2G3N - chains D and E of the 6 polymer chains in the assembly; structure by X-ray diffraction, 2.55 A resolution.

Chain D (and E):
Protein: Alpha-glucosidase
Organism: Sulfolobus solfataricus
Notes: EC 3.2.1.20; chain E of this document is another copy of the same molecule, construct and numbering; everything in this record applies to it too
Reference sequence: O59645 (AGLU_SULSO); numbering as in UniProt (aligned over 5-693)
Sequence (693 residues; numbered 1 to 693; the number before each row is that of its first residue):
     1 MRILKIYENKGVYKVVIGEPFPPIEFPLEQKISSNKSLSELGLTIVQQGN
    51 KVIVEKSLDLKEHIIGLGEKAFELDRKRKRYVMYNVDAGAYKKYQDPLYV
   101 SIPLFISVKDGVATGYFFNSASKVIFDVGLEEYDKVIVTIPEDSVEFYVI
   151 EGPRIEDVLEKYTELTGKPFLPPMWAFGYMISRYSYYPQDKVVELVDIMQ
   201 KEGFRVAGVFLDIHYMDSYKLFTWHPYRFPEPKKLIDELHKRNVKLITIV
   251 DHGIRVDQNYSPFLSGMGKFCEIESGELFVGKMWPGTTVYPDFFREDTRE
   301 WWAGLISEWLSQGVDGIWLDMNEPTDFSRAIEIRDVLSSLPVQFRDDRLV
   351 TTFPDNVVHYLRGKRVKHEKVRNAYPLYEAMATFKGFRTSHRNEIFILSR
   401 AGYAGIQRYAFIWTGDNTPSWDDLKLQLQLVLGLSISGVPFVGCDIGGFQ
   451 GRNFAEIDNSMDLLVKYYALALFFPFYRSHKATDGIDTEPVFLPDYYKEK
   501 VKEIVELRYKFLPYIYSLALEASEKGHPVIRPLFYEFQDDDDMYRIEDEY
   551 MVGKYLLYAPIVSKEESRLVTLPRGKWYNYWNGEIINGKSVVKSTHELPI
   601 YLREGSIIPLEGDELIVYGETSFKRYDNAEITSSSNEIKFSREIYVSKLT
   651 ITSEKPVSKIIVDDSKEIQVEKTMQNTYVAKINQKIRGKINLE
Disordered / not traced: 1-2
Construct notes: cloning artifact (1-4)

How chain D and chain E interact:
Residue-residue contacts (64; chain D residue first):
  L58(D) with K191(E)
  L60(D) with K191(E); E194(E); L195(E); I198(E), hydrophobic; F492(E)
  K61(D) with I198(E); E202(E), salt bridge; V491(E)
  F72(D) with R452(E)
  E73(D) with R452(E), salt bridge; I486(E)
  K77(D) with R452(E), hydrogen bond (backbone-side chain)
  R78(D) with R183(E); R452(E), hydrogen bond (backbone-side chain); T483(E); D484(E); G485(E); D487(E), salt bridge
  K79(D) with R452(E), hydrogen bond (side chain-backbone); D484(E), salt bridge
  K92(D) with A455(E)
  K93(D) with A455(E); I457(E), hydrogen bond (side chain-backbone)
  Y94(D) with R452(E); F454(E); I457(E); N459(E), hydrogen bond
  L130(D) with Y187(E), hydrogen bond (backbone-side chain); T483(E); D484(E)
  E131(D) with Y187(E), hydrogen bond (backbone-side chain); R228(E)
  E132(D) with Y187(E); R228(E), salt bridge
  Y133(D) with R183(E); S185(E); Y186(E); Y187(E); D487(E), hydrogen bond
  D134(D) with P188(E); K191(E)
  I333(D) with P341(E), hydrophobic
  V342(D) with V342(E), hydrophobic
  Q343(D) with V342(E); Q343(E), hydrogen bond (backbone-backbone)
  F344(D) with P341(E); V342(E), hydrophobic
  R345(D) with S338(E); S339(E); L340(E); P341(E), hydrogen bond (backbone-backbone); V342(E)
  D542(D) with P494(E); D495(E), hydrogen bond (side chain-backbone)
  R545(D) with M461(E); I486(E); F492(E), hydrogen bond (side chain-backbone); L493(E); P494(E)
  I546(D) with P494(E), hydrophobic
  L569(D) with Y496(E)
  K589(D) with D495(E), salt bridge
  V591(D) with Y496(E), hydrophobic
Other interface residues (no listed pair), chain D (31 interface residues in all): D59, D75, Y81, L337
Other interface residues (no listed pair), chain E (37 interface residues in all): G451, E456, D458

Overview:
The interface between chain D and chain E involves 31 residues on one side and 37 on the other, with 12
hydrogen bonds and 6 salt bridges. Among the polar pairs are K61(D)-E202(E), E73(D)-R452(E) and
R78(D)-D487(E).
Both chains are Alpha-glucosidase (Sulfolobus solfataricus). Entry 2G3N (Crystal structure of the Sulfolobus
solfataricus alpha-glucosidase MalA in complex with beta-octyl-glucopyranoside) was determined by X-ray
diffraction together with 2G3M from the same study.
